Entry 9MUS (X-ray diffraction, 2.00 A resolution); this record covers chain A.

[Chain A]
Molecule: Fluorescent thiol-disulfide redox biosensor
From: Aequorea victoria
Notes: engineered mutation(s): Based on GFP, Y66W in the chromophore, numerous other mutations relative to GFP
Chain sequence (251 residues; numbered -13 to 239; 2 numbers in that range are skipped by the numbering (no residue carries them; nothing is unmodelled there); the number before each row is that of its first residue; numbers below 1 keep their minus sign (Met-13 is residue -13)):
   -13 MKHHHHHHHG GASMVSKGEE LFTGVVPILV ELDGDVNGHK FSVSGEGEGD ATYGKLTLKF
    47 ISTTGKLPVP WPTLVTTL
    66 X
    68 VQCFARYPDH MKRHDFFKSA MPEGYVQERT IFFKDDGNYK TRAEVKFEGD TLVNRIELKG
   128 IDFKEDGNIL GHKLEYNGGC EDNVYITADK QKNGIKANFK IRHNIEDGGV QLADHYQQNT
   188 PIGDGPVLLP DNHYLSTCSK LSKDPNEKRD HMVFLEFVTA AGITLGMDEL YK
Not modelled in the structure: -13 to 2, 231-239
Covalent attachments: covalent link Leu64-SWG_66; covalent link SWG_66-Val68
Modified / non-standard residues: SWG (2-[(4Z)-2-[(1R)-1-amino-2-hydroxy-ethyl]-4-(1H-indol-3-ylmethylidene)-5-oxo-imidazol-1-yl]ethanoic acid) at position 66

[Overview]
Chain A is Fluorescent thiol-disulfide redox biosensor (Aequorea victoria); the structure, Reduced state of a
turn-off thiol-disulfide redox biosensor with a fluorescence-lifetime readout, was determined by X-ray
diffraction, deposited together with 9MUT, 9MUU and 9MUV.
